Entry 7ZIU (X-ray diffraction, 2.80 A resolution); this record covers chain A.

Chain A:
Name: Genome polyprotein
From: Ntaya virus
Reference sequence: K0BRZ6 (K0BRZ6_9FLAV); residues 269-905 here correspond to UniProt positions 2791-3427 (UniProt number = residue number + 2522)
Amino-acid sequence (637 residues; row label = number of the first residue in the row):
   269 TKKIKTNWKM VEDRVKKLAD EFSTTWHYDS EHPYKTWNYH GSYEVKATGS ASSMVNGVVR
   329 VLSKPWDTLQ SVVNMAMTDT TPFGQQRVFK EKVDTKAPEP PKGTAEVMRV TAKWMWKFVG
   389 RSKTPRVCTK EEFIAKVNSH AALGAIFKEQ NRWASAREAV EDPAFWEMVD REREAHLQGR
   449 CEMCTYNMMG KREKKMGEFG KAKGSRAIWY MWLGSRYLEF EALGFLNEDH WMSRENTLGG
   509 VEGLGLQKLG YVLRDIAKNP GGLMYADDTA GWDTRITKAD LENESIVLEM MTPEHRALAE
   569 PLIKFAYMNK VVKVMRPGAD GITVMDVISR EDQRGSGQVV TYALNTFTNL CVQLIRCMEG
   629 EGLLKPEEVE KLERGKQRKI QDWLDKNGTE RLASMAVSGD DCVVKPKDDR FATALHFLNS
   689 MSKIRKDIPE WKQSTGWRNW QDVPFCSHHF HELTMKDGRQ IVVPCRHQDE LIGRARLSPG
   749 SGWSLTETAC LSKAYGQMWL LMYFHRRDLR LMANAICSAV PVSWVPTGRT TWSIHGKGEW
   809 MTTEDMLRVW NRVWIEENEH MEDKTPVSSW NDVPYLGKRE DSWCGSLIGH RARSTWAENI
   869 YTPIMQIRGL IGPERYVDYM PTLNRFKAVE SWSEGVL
Not modelled in the structure: 269-273, 338-343, 409-417, 892-905
Ion coordination: Zn2+ site 1: E440, H444, C449, C452; Zn2+ site 2: H717, H719, C733, C852
From the paper describing this entry:
  - Zn2+ coordination: E440, H444, C449, C452, H717, H719, C733, C852
  - conformationally variable residues (loop rearrangement, side-chain flip): W800, H803
  - catalytic residues: D536 (proposed by the authors, not directly observed)
  - mutagenesis - K404A, R484A, D536A: abolished catalytic activity
  - mutagenesis - W540A: decreased catalytic activity

In short:
The Zn2+ site 1 is built by E440, H444, C449 and C452. The Zn2+ site 2 is built by H717, H719, C733 and C852.
From the paper: the catalytic residue D536; K404A, R484A and D536A abolish catalytic activity.
Chain A is Genome polyprotein (Ntaya virus); the structure, Crystal structure of Ntaya virus NS5 polymerase
domain, was determined by X-ray diffraction (same publication as 8QDJ and 8CQH).
